7UMV - chain A; structure by X-ray diffraction, 1.80 A resolution.

== Chain A ==
Protein: Dual specificity protein phosphatase 10
From: Homo sapiens
Notes: EC 3.1.3.16, 3.1.3.48
UniProt: Q9Y6W6 (DUS10_HUMAN); residues 320-467 here = UniProt positions 320-467
Chain sequence (152 residues; numbered 316 to 467; the number before each row is that of its first residue):
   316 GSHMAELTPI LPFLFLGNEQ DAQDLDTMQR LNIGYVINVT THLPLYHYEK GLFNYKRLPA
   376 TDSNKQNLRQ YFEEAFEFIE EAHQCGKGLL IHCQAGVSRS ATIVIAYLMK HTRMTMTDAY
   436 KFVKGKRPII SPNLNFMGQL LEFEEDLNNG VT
Unresolved in the structure: 316-317
Construct notes: expression tag (316-319)
Ligand contacts: NUU (1-{[(10aP)-5,6-dihydropyrido[2,3-h]quinazolin-2-yl]sulfanyl}-3,3-dimethylbutan-2-one): S413, T417, I420, M431, Y435, I445, S446, P447, N448, F451, M452, L455
Curated features (UniProtKB/Swiss-Prot):
  - active site: C408 (Phosphocysteine intermediate)

== Overview ==
Chain A binds compound NUU. From UniProt: active-site residue C408.
Chain A is Dual specificity protein phosphatase 10 (Homo sapiens); the structure, Structure of MAP kinase
phosphatase 5 in complex with 3,3-dimethyl-1-((5,6-dihydropyrido[2,3-h]quinazolin-2-yl)thio)butan-2-one, an
allosteric inhibitor, was determined by X-ray diffraction together with 7U4O, 7U4R, 7UMU, 7UN0 and 7UN4 from
the same study.
